PDB entry 1WYV | X-ray diffraction, 2.40 A resolution | chains A and B of the 4 polymer chains in the assembly

Chain A:
Protein: glycine dehydrogenase (decarboxylating) subunit 1
From: Thermus thermophilus
Notes: EC 1.4.4.2
Chain sequence (438 residues; row label = number of the first residue in the row):
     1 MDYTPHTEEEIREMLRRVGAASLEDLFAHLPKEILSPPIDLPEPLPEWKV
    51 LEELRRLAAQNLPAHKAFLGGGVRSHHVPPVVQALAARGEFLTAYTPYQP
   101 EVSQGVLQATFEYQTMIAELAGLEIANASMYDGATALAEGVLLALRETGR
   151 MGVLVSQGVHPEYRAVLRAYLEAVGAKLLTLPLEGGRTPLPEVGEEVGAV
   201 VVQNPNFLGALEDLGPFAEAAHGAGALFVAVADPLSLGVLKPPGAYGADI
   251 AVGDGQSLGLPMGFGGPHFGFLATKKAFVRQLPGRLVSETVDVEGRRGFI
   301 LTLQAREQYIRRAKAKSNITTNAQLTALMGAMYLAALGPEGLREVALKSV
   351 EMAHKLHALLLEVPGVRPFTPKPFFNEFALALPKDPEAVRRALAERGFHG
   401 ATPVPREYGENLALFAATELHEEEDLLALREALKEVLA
Disordered / not traced: 438
Small-molecule neighbours: (aminooxy)acetic acid / pyridoxal phosphate: Y95, Y98, Q308, T320, T321

Chain B:
Protein: glycine dehydrogenase subunit 2 (P-protein)
From: Thermus thermophilus
Notes: EC 1.4.4.2
Chain sequence (474 residues; numbered 1 to 474; the number before each row is that of its first residue):
     1 MSFPLIFERSRKGRRGLKLVKAVPKAEDLIPKEHLREVPPRLPEVDELTL
    51 VRHYTGLSRRQVGVDTTFYPLGSCTMKYNPKLHEEAARLFADLHPYQDPR
   101 TAQGALRLMWELGEYLKALTGMDAITLEPAAGAHGELTGILIIRAYHEDR
   151 GEGRTRRVVLVPDSAHGSNPATASMAGYQVREIPSGPEGEVDLEALKREL
   201 GPHVAALMLTNPNTLGLFERRILEISRLCKEAGVQLYYDGANLNAIMGWA
   251 RPGDMGFDVVHLNLHKTFTVPHGGGGPGSGPVGVKAHLAPYLPVPLVERG
   301 EEGFYLDFDRPKSIGRVRSFYGNFLALVRAWAYIRTLGLEGLKKAAALAV
   351 LNARYLKELLKEKGYRVPYDGPSMHEFVAQPPEGFRALDLAKGLLELGFH
   401 PPTVYFPLIVKEALMVEPTETEAKETLEAFAEAMGALLKKPKEWLENAPY
   451 STPVRRLDELRANKHPKLTYFDEG
Disordered / not traced: 1
Small-molecule neighbours: (aminooxy)acetic acid / pyridoxal phosphate: S73, A131, G132, A133, E136, H166, S168, N169, T210, T214, D239, A241, N263, H265, K266

Chain A / chain B interface:
Pairs across the interface (401; chain A residue first):
  M1(A) - T336(B)
  M1(A) - L337(B)
  D2(A) - L337(B)
  D2(A) - K344(B)  salt bridge
  Y3(A) - Y78(B)  hydrophobic
  Y3(A) - P80(B)
  Y3(A) - L82(B)
  Y3(A) - T336(B)
  Y3(A) - L337(B)  hydrophobic
  Y3(A) - T421(B)
  T4(A) - K344(B)
  T4(A) - L348(B)
  T4(A) - E420(B)
  P5(A) - E420(B)
  P5(A) - T421(B)
  P5(A) - E422(B)
  P5(A) - A423(B)  hydrophobic
  H6(A) - L348(B)
  H6(A) - N352(B)  hydrogen bond
  H6(A) - E420(B)
  H6(A) - E422(B)
  I11(A) - L348(B)  hydrophobic
  E13(A) - Y355(B)
  E13(A) - K424(B)  salt bridge
  M14(A) - L351(B)  hydrophobic
  M14(A) - N352(B)
  M14(A) - Y355(B)  hydrophobic
  M14(A) - K424(B)
  M14(A) - L427(B)  hydrophobic
  L15(A) - L351(B)  hydrophobic
  R17(A) - Y355(B)
  R17(A) - L359(B)
  R17(A) - E362(B)  salt bridge
  V18(A) - L351(B)  hydrophobic
  V18(A) - R354(B)
  V18(A) - Y355(B)
  L23(A) - A347(B)  hydrophobic
  E24(A) - W249(B)
  L26(A) - A347(B)
  L26(A) - R354(B)  hydrogen bond (backbone-side chain)
  F27(A) - A245(B)
  F27(A) - W249(B)
  F27(A) - A347(B)  hydrophobic
  F27(A) - M374(B)  hydrophobic
  H29(A) - R220(B)
  H29(A) - R354(B)
  H29(A) - P372(B)
  H29(A) - M374(B)
  L30(A) - F218(B)  hydrophobic
  P31(A) - F218(B)
  P31(A) - L223(B)  hydrophobic
  E33(A) - L223(B)
  I34(A) - F218(B)  hydrophobic
  I34(A) - W249(B)
  I34(A) - A250(B)  hydrophobic
  I34(A) - D254(B)
  I34(A) - M255(B)  hydrophobic
  L35(A) - W249(B)
  S36(A) - W249(B)
  P37(A) - W249(B)
  I39(A) - A118(B)
  I39(A) - G248(B)
  I39(A) - R251(B)
  I39(A) - L339(B)
  D40(A) - A118(B)
  L41(A) - Y115(B)  hydrophobic
  L41(A) - L339(B)  hydrophobic
  P42(A) - Y115(B)
  P42(A) - R335(B)
  P42(A) - G338(B)
  P44(A) - R335(B)
  P44(A) - T336(B)
  P44(A) - L337(B)
  L45(A) - R335(B)  hydrogen bond (backbone-backbone)
  L45(A) - T336(B)  hydrogen bond (backbone-backbone)
  E47(A) - L82(B)
  V50(A) - T336(B)
  L51(A) - L82(B)  hydrophobic
  L54(A) - L89(B)  hydrophobic
  L54(A) - F90(B)
  L54(A) - L108(B)  hydrophobic
  L54(A) - W331(B)  hydrophobic
  L57(A) - G104(B)
  L57(A) - R107(B)
  L57(A) - W331(B)  hydrophobic
  A58(A) - L89(B)
  Q60(A) - Q103(B)
  Q60(A) - G104(B)
  N61(A) - F90(B)
  N61(A) - L93(B)
  N61(A) - T101(B)
  N61(A) - A102(B)
  N61(A) - Q103(B)  hydrogen bond (side chain-backbone)
  N61(A) - G104(B)  hydrogen bond (side chain-backbone)
  N61(A) - A105(B)  hydrogen bond (side chain-backbone)
  L62(A) - Q97(B)  hydrogen bond (backbone-side chain)
  L62(A) - T101(B)  hydrogen bond (backbone-backbone)
  P63(A) - D92(B)
  A64(A) - D92(B)  hydrogen bond (backbone-backbone)
  A64(A) - L93(B)  hydrophobic
  A64(A) - H94(B)
  A64(A) - Q97(B)
  L69(A) - H94(B)
  L69(A) - Y96(B)
  L69(A) - Q97(B)
  G70(A) - H94(B)
  G70(A) - Y96(B)
  G71(A) - Y96(B)
  V73(A) - H94(B)  hydrogen bond (backbone-side chain)
  V73(A) - P95(B)  hydrophobic
  V73(A) - F320(B)  hydrophobic
  H77(A) - L19(B)
  P79(A) - L17(B)  hydrophobic
  V81(A) - E47(B)
  V81(A) - V51(B)  hydrophobic
  L85(A) - L50(B)  hydrophobic
  L85(A) - V51(B)
  L85(A) - Y54(B)  hydrophobic
  L85(A) - T55(B)
  R88(A) - T55(B)
  R88(A) - S58(B)  hydrogen bond
  R88(A) - R59(B)
  G89(A) - D65(B)
  E90(A) - S58(B)
  E90(A) - Q61(B)
  F91(A) - Y54(B)
  F91(A) - L57(B)  hydrophobic
  F91(A) - S58(B)
  F91(A) - G273(B)
  F91(A) - G274(B)
  L92(A) - E84(B)
  L92(A) - P271(B)
  L92(A) - H272(B)
  L92(A) - G273(B)  hydrogen bond (backbone-backbone)
  T93(A) - G63(B)
  T93(A) - V64(B)  hydrogen bond (side chain-backbone)
  T93(A) - D65(B)  hydrogen bond (side chain-backbone)
  T93(A) - M76(B)
  T93(A) - N79(B)
  A94(A) - Q61(B)
  A94(A) - V62(B)
  A94(A) - G63(B)
  A94(A) - H272(B)
  A94(A) - G273(B)
  A94(A) - G274(B)  hydrogen bond (backbone-backbone)
  Y95(A) - L71(B)  hydrophobic
  Y95(A) - C74(B)  hydrogen bond
  Y95(A) - M76(B)  hydrophobic
  Y95(A) - H272(B)
  Y95(A) - G274(B)
  T96(A) - G274(B)
  T96(A) - G275(B)
  P97(A) - G274(B)
  Q99(A) - K392(B)  hydrogen bond
  Q99(A) - L395(B)
  Q99(A) - H400(B)
  Q99(A) - P401(B)
  P100(A) - L457(B)  hydrophobic
  E101(A) - K392(B)  salt bridge
  E101(A) - L395(B)
  E101(A) - P449(B)
  E101(A) - T452(B)
  E101(A) - P453(B)
  E101(A) - V454(B)
  E101(A) - R455(B)
  E101(A) - R456(B)
  V102(A) - R60(B)
  V102(A) - Q61(B)
  V102(A) - V62(B)  hydrogen bond (backbone-backbone)
  V102(A) - L395(B)  hydrophobic
  V102(A) - T452(B)
  S103(A) - Q61(B)
  Q104(A) - R60(B)  hydrogen bond (backbone-backbone)
  Q104(A) - Q61(B)
  Q104(A) - V454(B)
  Q104(A) - L457(B)
  G105(A) - L57(B)
  G105(A) - R60(B)  hydrogen bond (backbone-backbone)
  G105(A) - Q61(B)  hydrogen bond (backbone-side chain)
  V106(A) - Q61(B)  hydrogen bond (backbone-side chain)
  V106(A) - G274(B)
  Q108(A) - F3(B)
  Q108(A) - P4(B)  hydrogen bond (side chain-backbone)
  Q108(A) - L5(B)
  Q108(A) - H53(B)
  Q108(A) - L57(B)
  A109(A) - L57(B)  hydrophobic
  F111(A) - K467(B)
  F111(A) - L468(B)
  F111(A) - T469(B)
  F111(A) - Y470(B)
  E112(A) - L5(B)
  E112(A) - I6(B)  hydrogen bond (side chain-backbone)
  E112(A) - F7(B)
  E112(A) - H53(B)  salt bridge
  E112(A) - L57(B)
  Q114(A) - L468(B)  hydrogen bond (side chain-backbone)
  T115(A) - F7(B)
  T115(A) - T469(B)
  T115(A) - Y470(B)  hydrogen bond (side chain-backbone)
  T115(A) - F471(B)
  M116(A) - F7(B)  hydrophobic
  M116(A) - Y54(B)
  E119(A) - R36(B)  hydrogen bond (backbone-side chain)
  E119(A) - P40(B)
  E119(A) - R41(B)  salt bridge
  E119(A) - F471(B)
  L120(A) - R36(B)  hydrogen bond (backbone-side chain)
  L120(A) - P40(B)  hydrophobic
  E124(A) - T469(B)
  E124(A) - E473(B)
  E124(A) - G474(B)  hydrogen bond (side chain-backbone)
  I125(A) - L468(B)  hydrophobic
  Y131(A) - A130(B)  hydrophobic
  Y131(A) - A131(B)  hydrophobic
  Y131(A) - A133(B)
  Y131(A) - H134(B)
  D132(A) - R318(B)  salt bridge
  D132(A) - S319(B)  hydrogen bond (side chain-backbone)
  A134(A) - S319(B)
  T135(A) - V317(B)
  E139(A) - M175(B)
  H160(A) - Y96(B)  hydrogen bond
  E162(A) - Y96(B)  hydrogen bond
  E162(A) - R316(B)  salt bridge
  E162(A) - S319(B)  hydrogen bond
  E162(A) - F320(B)  hydrogen bond (side chain-backbone)
  V166(A) - R316(B)
  V166(A) - V317(B)
  V166(A) - R318(B)
  A169(A) - R316(B)
  Y170(A) - H134(B)  hydrogen bond
  Y170(A) - L137(B)
  Y170(A) - M175(B)  hydrophobic
  Y170(A) - V317(B)
  E172(A) - R144(B)
  A173(A) - R144(B)  hydrogen bond (backbone-side chain)
  A173(A) - M175(B)
  A173(A) - A176(B)
  A173(A) - G177(B)  hydrogen bond (backbone-backbone)
  V174(A) - M175(B)
  L211(A) - H34(B)
  E212(A) - H34(B)
  L237(A) - R36(B)  hydrogen bond (backbone-side chain)
  V239(A) - I30(B)  hydrophobic
  V239(A) - L35(B)
  V239(A) - R36(B)  hydrogen bond (backbone-backbone)
  L240(A) - I30(B)  hydrophobic
  L240(A) - H34(B)
  L240(A) - R36(B)
  K241(A) - H34(B)  hydrogen bond (backbone-backbone)
  K241(A) - L35(B)
  K241(A) - R36(B)
  P242(A) - R36(B)
  Y246(A) - E33(B)
  Y246(A) - H34(B)  hydrogen bond
  P261(A) - A91(B)  hydrophobic
  M262(A) - A91(B)  hydrogen bond (backbone-backbone)
  M262(A) - L93(B)
  M262(A) - H94(B)
  G263(A) - F90(B)
  G263(A) - A91(B)  hydrogen bond (backbone-backbone)
  G263(A) - L93(B)
  G263(A) - F324(B)
  G263(A) - L325(B)
  F264(A) - L93(B)  hydrogen bond (backbone-backbone)
  F264(A) - H94(B)
  F264(A) - P95(B)  hydrophobic
  F264(A) - A102(B)  hydrophobic
  F264(A) - Y321(B)  hydrophobic
  F264(A) - F324(B)  hydrophobic
  G265(A) - P95(B)
  G265(A) - R318(B)
  G265(A) - F320(B)
  G265(A) - G322(B)
  G266(A) - G322(B)
  G266(A) - N323(B)
  G266(A) - F324(B)  hydrogen bond (backbone-backbone)
  G266(A) - L325(B)  hydrogen bond (backbone-backbone)
  P267(A) - P277(B)  hydrophobic
  P267(A) - N323(B)
  P267(A) - L325(B)
  K276(A) - P466(B)  hydrogen bond (side chain-backbone)
  K276(A) - E473(B)
  K276(A) - G474(B)
  R285(A) - G275(B)  hydrogen bond (side chain-backbone)
  L286(A) - L468(B)  hydrophobic
  V287(A) - L468(B)
  S288(A) - A462(B)
  S288(A) - P466(B)
  S288(A) - K467(B)  hydrogen bond (side chain-backbone)
  E289(A) - K467(B)  salt bridge
  T290(A) - L457(B)
  T290(A) - D458(B)  hydrogen bond (side chain-backbone)
  T290(A) - R461(B)
  T290(A) - A462(B)
  V291(A) - L457(B)
  V291(A) - D458(B)  hydrogen bond (backbone-backbone)
  V291(A) - R461(B)
  D292(A) - V454(B)
  D292(A) - R455(B)  hydrogen bond (side chain-backbone)
  D292(A) - R456(B)
  D292(A) - L457(B)
  V293(A) - R455(B)
  V293(A) - R456(B)  hydrogen bond (backbone-backbone)
  E294(A) - R455(B)  salt bridge
  R296(A) - R455(B)
  R297(A) - F3(B)  hydrogen bond (side chain-backbone)
  R297(A) - P4(B)
  R297(A) - L5(B)
  R297(A) - E8(B)  salt bridge
  F299(A) - L5(B)  hydrophobic
  F299(A) - L457(B)
  I300(A) - L457(B)  hydrophobic
  I300(A) - E459(B)
  I300(A) - A462(B)  hydrophobic
  T302(A) - A462(B)  hydrogen bond (side chain-backbone)
  T302(A) - N463(B)  hydrogen bond
  L303(A) - N463(B)  hydrogen bond (backbone-side chain)
  Q308(A) - H166(B)  hydrogen bond
  Q308(A) - G167(B)  hydrogen bond (side chain-backbone)
  Q308(A) - S168(B)  hydrogen bond (side chain-backbone)
  Y309(A) - Y405(B)  hydrogen bond (side chain-backbone)
  Y309(A) - L408(B)
  R312(A) - A165(B)  hydrogen bond (side chain-backbone)
  R312(A) - H166(B)
  R312(A) - G167(B)
  R312(A) - P170(B)
  R312(A) - A171(B)
  R312(A) - E182(B)  salt bridge
  R312(A) - L408(B)
  A313(A) - P170(B)
  A313(A) - A171(B)
  A313(A) - S174(B)  hydrogen bond (backbone-side chain)
  A313(A) - V180(B)  hydrophobic
  S317(A) - M175(B)
  N318(A) - A133(B)  hydrogen bond (side chain-backbone)
  N318(A) - S168(B)
  N318(A) - A171(B)
  N318(A) - T172(B)  hydrogen bond
  N318(A) - M175(B)
  T320(A) - H166(B)
  T320(A) - S168(B)
  T321(A) - H265(B)  hydrogen bond
  T321(A) - G275(B)
  T321(A) - G276(B)
  N322(A) - G275(B)  hydrogen bond (backbone-backbone)
  N322(A) - G276(B)
  N322(A) - P277(B)
  A323(A) - G276(B)
  A323(A) - P277(B)  hydrophobic
  Q324(A) - G273(B)
  Q324(A) - G274(B)
  Q324(A) - G275(B)
  Q324(A) - G276(B)
  L325(A) - G273(B)  hydrogen bond (backbone-backbone)
  L325(A) - G276(B)  hydrogen bond (backbone-backbone)
  L325(A) - P277(B)
  T326(A) - P277(B)
  A331(A) - Y54(B)
  M332(A) - L50(B)
  M332(A) - Y54(B)  hydrophobic
  A335(A) - P43(B)  hydrophobic
  A335(A) - V45(B)
  A335(A) - L50(B)  hydrophobic
  A336(A) - G16(B)
  A336(A) - L17(B)  hydrogen bond (backbone-backbone)
  A336(A) - L50(B)
  L337(A) - L17(B)  hydrophobic
  G338(A) - P43(B)
  P339(A) - P40(B)
  P339(A) - L42(B)
  P339(A) - P43(B)
  P339(A) - E44(B)
  E340(A) - R15(B)
  G341(A) - R15(B)
  L342(A) - L42(B)  hydrophobic
  R343(A) - K25(B)
  R343(A) - A26(B)
  E344(A) - R15(B)  salt bridge
  E344(A) - V20(B)
  E344(A) - V23(B)
  V345(A) - V20(B)
  L347(A) - P24(B)
  L347(A) - A26(B)  hydrophobic
  K348(A) - V20(B)
  K348(A) - A22(B)  hydrogen bond (side chain-backbone)
  V350(A) - L29(B)  hydrophobic
  E351(A) - P24(B)
  H354(A) - L29(B)
  P373(A) - P31(B)  hydrophobic
  F375(A) - I30(B)  hydrophobic
  R390(A) - Y96(B)  hydrogen bond (side chain-backbone)
  R390(A) - D98(B)
  R390(A) - P99(B)
  R391(A) - D98(B)  salt bridge
  R391(A) - R100(B)
  A394(A) - D98(B)
  H399(A) - Q97(B)
  H399(A) - T101(B)
  T402(A) - Y96(B)
Also at the interface, not in a pair above, chain A (177 interface residues in all): E10, E43, E53, R55, H65, A118, Y163, A165, D213, V279, G298, Q304, A315, I319, L334, E395
Also at the interface, not in a pair above, chain B (201 interface residues in all): E37, P39, T66, Y69, K81, H83, E85, A86, L106, M109, L119, L141, P162, D163, I246, K266, G278, I314, A326, V328, A332, Y333, I334, L342, A346, V350, E358, A391, V404, F406, E425, D472

Overview:
177 residues of chain A and 201 residues of chain B are in contact; the contacts include 73 hydrogen bonds and
14 salt bridges. Polar pairs include D2(A)-K344(B), E13(A)-K424(B) and R17(A)-E362(B). (aminooxy)acetic acid /
pyridoxal phosphate is bound between chain A and chain B.
Chain A is glycine dehydrogenase (decarboxylating) subunit 1 and chain B is glycine dehydrogenase subunit 2
(P-protein), both from Thermus thermophilus; the structure, Crystal structure of glycine decarboxylase
(P-protein) of the glycine cleavage system, in inhibitor-bound form, was determined by X-ray diffraction (same
publication as 1WYT and 1WYU).
